Entry 1M3Q (X-ray diffraction, 1.90 A resolution); this record covers chains B and A of the 3 polymer chains in the assembly.

[Chain B]
Molecule: 15-nt DNA strand
Sequence (15 nucleotides; row label = number of the first residue in the row):
     1 GGTAGACCTGGACGC

[Chain A]
Molecule: 8-oxoguanine DNA glycosylase
From: Homo sapiens
Notes: EC 3.2.2.-; fragment: core fragment (residues 12-325)
UniProt: O15527 (OGG1_HUMAN); numbering as in UniProt (aligned over 12-325)
Amino-acid sequence (317 residues; row label = number of the first residue in the row):
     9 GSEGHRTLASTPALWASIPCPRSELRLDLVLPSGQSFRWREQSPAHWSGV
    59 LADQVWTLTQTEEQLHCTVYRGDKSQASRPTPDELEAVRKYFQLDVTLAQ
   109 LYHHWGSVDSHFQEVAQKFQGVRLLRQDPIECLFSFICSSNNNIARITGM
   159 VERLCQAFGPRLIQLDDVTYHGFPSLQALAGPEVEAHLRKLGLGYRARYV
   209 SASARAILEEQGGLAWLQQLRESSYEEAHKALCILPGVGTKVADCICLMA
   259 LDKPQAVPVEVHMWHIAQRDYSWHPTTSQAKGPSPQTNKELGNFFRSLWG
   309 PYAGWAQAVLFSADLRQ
Disordered / not traced: 80-82
Differences from the reference sequence: cloning artifact (9-11); engineered mutation Glu268 (Asp in O15527)
Small-molecule neighbours: 8-aminoguanine (ANG): Gly42, Phe45, Phe144, Ser147, Lys249, Cys253, Met257, Pro266, Glu268, Met271, Gln315, Phe319
Curated features (UniProtKB/Swiss-Prot):
  - active site: Lys249 (Schiff-base intermediate with DNA)
  - binding site (DNA): Asn149, Arg154, Arg204, His270, Gln287
  - binding site (8-oxoguanine): Pro266, Gln315, Phe319
  - natural variant: Gly12 (G12E: Found in a kidney cancer sample), Arg46 (R46Q: Found in a clear cell renal cell carcinoma sample), Ala85 (A85S: Found in a lung cancer sample), Arg131 (R131Q: Found in a lung cancer sample), Arg154 (R154H: Found in a gastric cancer sample), Ser232 (S232T: Found in a kidney cancer sample)
  - mutagenesis: Lys249 (K249Q: Loss of activity)
From the paper describing this entry:
  - binding site for 8-aminoguanine: Lys249, Cys253, Gln315, Phe319
  - binding site for the 15-nt DNA strand: His270
  - mutagenesis - D268E: unchanged catalytic activity (citing earlier work)

[Chain B / chain A interface]
Contacting residue pairs - 14 pairs, chain B then chain A:
  DG2(B) - Gln287(A)  sugar contact
  DT3(B) - Gln287(A)  phosphate contact
  DT3(B) - Ala288(A)  phosphate contact
  DT3(B) - Ser292(A)  phosphate contact
  DC7(B) - Asn149(A)  base contact
  DC7(B) - Tyr203(A)  phosphate contact
  DC8(B) - Asn149(A)  hydrogen bond to the base
  DC8(B) - Arg154(A)  hydrogen bond to the base
  DC8(B) - Leu201(A)  base contact
  DC8(B) - Gly202(A)  sugar contact
  DC8(B) - Tyr203(A)  hydrogen bond to the sugar
  DC8(B) - Arg204(A)  hydrogen bond to the base
  DT9(B) - Arg154(A)  hydrogen bond to the sugar
  DT9(B) - Gly200(A)  sugar contact
Also at the interface, not in a pair above, chain A (13 interface residues in all): Asn150, Arg197, Pro293

[Overview]
The interface between chain B and chain A involves 5 residues on one side and 13 on the other, with 5 hydrogen
bonds. Polar contacts include DC8(B)-Asn149(A), DC8(B)-Arg154(A) and DC8(B)-Arg204(A). Chain A binds
8-aminoguanine. From the paper: a binding site for 8-aminoguanine at Lys249(A), Cys253(A) and Gln315(A) among
others; D268E of chain A leaves catalytic activity unchanged.
Here chain B is a 15-nt DNA strand and chain A is 8-oxoguanine DNA glycosylase (Homo sapiens). Entry 1M3Q
(Crystal Structure of hogg1 D268E Mutant with Base-Excised DNA and 8-aminoguanine) was determined by X-ray
diffraction, deposited together with 1M3H.
